PDB entry 7YTC | electron microscopy, 3.39 A resolution | chains A and L of the 12 polymer chains in the assembly

[Chain A (and L)]
Name: Immunoglobulin heavy constant mu
Organism: Homo sapiens
Notes: chain L of this document is another copy of the same molecule, construct and numbering; everything in this record applies to it too
Reference sequence: P01871 (IGHM_HUMAN); residues 345-576 here correspond to UniProt positions 222-453 (UniProt number = residue number - 123)
Amino-acid sequence (232 residues; each row starts with the number of its first residue):
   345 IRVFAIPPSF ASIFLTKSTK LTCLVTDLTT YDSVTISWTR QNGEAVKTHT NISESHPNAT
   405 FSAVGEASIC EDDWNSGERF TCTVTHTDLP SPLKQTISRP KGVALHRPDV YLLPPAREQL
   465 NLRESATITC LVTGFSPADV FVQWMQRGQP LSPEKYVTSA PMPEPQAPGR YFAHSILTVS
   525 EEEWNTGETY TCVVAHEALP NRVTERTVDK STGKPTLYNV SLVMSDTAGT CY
Disordered / not traced: 575-576 (chain L: 445-448)
UniProt features mapped onto this chain:
  - glycosylation (N-linked (GlcNAc...) asparagine): Asn395, Asn402
Disulfides: Cys367-Cys426, Cys474-Cys536
Covalent attachments: N-acetylglucosamine (NAG) linked to Asn563

[Chain A / chain L interface]
Pairs across the interface - 6 pairs, chain A then chain L:
  Tyr562(A) with Asp570(L), hydrogen bond
  Val564(A) with Met568(L), hydrophobic
  Leu566(A) with Leu566(L), hydrophobic
  Met568(A) with Val564(L), hydrophobic
  Thr571(A) with Tyr562(L)
  Ala572(A) with Tyr562(L)
Also at the interface, not in a pair above, chain L (6 interface residues in all): Lys558

[In short]
The chain A/chain L interface involves 6 residues from each chain; the contacts include 1 hydrogen bond. The
hydrogen-bonded pair is Tyr562(A)-Asp570(L).
Both chains are Immunoglobulin heavy constant mu (Homo sapiens). Entry 7YTC (Cryo-EM structure of human FcmR
bound to IgM-Fc/J) was determined by electron microscopy (same publication as 7YSG, 7YTD and 7YTE).
